8FIV - chain A; structure by X-ray diffraction, 2.51 A resolution.

[Chain A]
Molecule: 3C-like proteinase nsp5
From: Severe acute respiratory syndrome coronavirus 2
Notes: EC 3.4.22.69
Reference sequence: P0DTD1 (R1AB_SARS2); residues 1-306 here correspond to UniProt positions 3264-3569 (UniProt number = residue number + 3263)
Sequence (306 residues; numbered 1 to 306; the number before each row is that of its first residue):
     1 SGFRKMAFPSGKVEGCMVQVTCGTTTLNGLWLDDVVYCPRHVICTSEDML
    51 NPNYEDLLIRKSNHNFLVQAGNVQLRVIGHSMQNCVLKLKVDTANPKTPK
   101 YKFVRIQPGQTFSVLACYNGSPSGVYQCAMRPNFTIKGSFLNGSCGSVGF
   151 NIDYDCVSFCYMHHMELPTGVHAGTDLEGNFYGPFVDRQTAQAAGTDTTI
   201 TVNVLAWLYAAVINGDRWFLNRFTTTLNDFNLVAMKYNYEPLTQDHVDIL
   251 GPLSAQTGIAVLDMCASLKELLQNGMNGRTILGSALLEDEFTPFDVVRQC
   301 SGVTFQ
Unresolved in the structure: 302-306
UniProt features mapped onto this chain:
  - active site: His-41 (For 3CL-PRO activity), Cys-145 (Nucleophile)
  - site: Gln-306 (Cleavage)
  - cross-link (Glycyl lysine isopeptide (Lys-Gly)): Lys-5 (interchain with G-Cter in ubiquitin), Lys-90 (interchain with G-Cter in ubiquitin)
Covalent attachments: Jun10541R (Y0I) linked to Cys-145
Residues lining bound ligands: Jun10541R (Y0I; (3Z)-N-([1,1'-biphenyl]-4-yl)-3-imino-N-[(1R)-2-oxo-2-{[(1S)-1-phenylethyl]amino}-1-(pyridin-3-yl)ethyl]propanamide): Ser-1, Leu-27, His-41, Cys-44, Met-49, Tyr-54, Phe-140, Leu-141, Asn-142, Gly-143, Ser-144, His-163, His-164, Met-165, Glu-166, His-172, Asp-187, Arg-188, Gln-189
What the authors report for this chain:
  - binding site for Jun10541R: Gly-143, Cys-145, His-163, Glu-166
  - catalytic residues: Cys-145

[Summary]
Jun10541R is covalently linked to Cys-145. Curated annotation (UniProt) lists active-site residues His-41 and
Cys-145. From the paper: the catalytic residue Cys-145; a binding site for Jun10541R at Gly-143, Cys-145 and
His-163 among others.
Chain A is 3C-like proteinase nsp5 (Severe acute respiratory syndrome coronavirus 2); the structure, Crystal
structure of the SARS-CoV-2 (COVID-19) main protease in complex with inhibitor Jun10541R, was determined by
X-ray diffraction together with 8FIW from the same study.
